Entry 5CIR (X-ray diffraction, 3.00 A resolution); this record covers chains A and E of the 6 polymer chains in the assembly.

# Chain A
Molecule: Tumor necrosis factor ligand superfamily member 10
From: Homo sapiens
UniProt: P50591 (TNF10_HUMAN); residues 114-281 here = UniProt positions 114-281
Sequence (169 residues; each row starts with the number of its first residue):
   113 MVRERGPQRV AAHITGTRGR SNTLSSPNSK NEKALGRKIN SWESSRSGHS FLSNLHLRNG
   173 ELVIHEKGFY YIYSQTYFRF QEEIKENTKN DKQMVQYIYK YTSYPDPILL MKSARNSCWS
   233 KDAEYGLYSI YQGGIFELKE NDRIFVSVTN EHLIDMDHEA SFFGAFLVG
Not modelled in the structure: 113-118, 131-143, 281
Differences from the reference sequence: initiating methionine (113)
Bound ions: Zn2+: Cys230 (shared with 1 residue of chain B; 1 residue of chain D)
UniProt features mapped onto this chain:
  - binding site (Zn(2+)): Cys230

# Chain E
Molecule: Tumor necrosis factor receptor superfamily member 10A
From: Homo sapiens
Notes: fragment: Extracellular domain residues 125-232
UniProt: O00220 (TR10A_HUMAN); residue numbers follow UniProt; this construct covers 125-232
Sequence (108 residues; each row starts with the number of its first residue):
   125 HSPLGELCPP GSHRSERPGA CNRCTEGVGY TNASNNLFAC LPCTACKSDE EERSPCTTTR
   185 NTACQCKPGT FRNDNSAEMC RKCSTGCPRG MVKVKDCTPW SDIECVHK
Not modelled in the structure: 125-128, 231-232
Disulfides: Cys132-Cys145, Cys148-Cys164, Cys167-Cys180, Cys170-Cys188, Cys190-Cys204, Cys207-Cys221, Cys211-Cys229
Differences from the reference sequence: variant Arg141 (His in O00220), Thr209 (Arg in O00220)
UniProt features mapped onto this chain:
  - glycosylation: Asn156 (N-linked (GlcNAc...) asparagine)
What the authors report for this chain:
  - specificity-determining residues: Lys171

# Interface between chain A and chain E
Contacting residue pairs - 31 pairs, chain A then chain E:
  Leu147(A) - Ala201(E)  hydrophobic
  Asn199(A) - Pro212(E)
  Thr200(A) - Ser208(E)
  Lys201(A) - Arg205(E)
  Asp203(A) - Arg205(E)  salt bridge
  Gln205(A) - Asn199(E)
  Gln205(A) - Ser200(E)
  Gln205(A) - Ala201(E)
  Gln205(A) - Glu202(E)  hydrogen bond (side chain-backbone)
  Gln205(A) - Met203(E)  hydrogen bond (side chain-backbone)
  Gln205(A) - Arg205(E)
  Val207(A) - Glu202(E)
  Tyr209(A) - Ala201(E)
  Tyr209(A) - Glu202(E)
  Thr214(A) - Leu161(E)
  Ser215(A) - Asn159(E)
  Ser215(A) - Asn160(E)  hydrogen bond
  Tyr216(A) - Thr155(E)
  Tyr216(A) - Asn156(E)  hydrogen bond (side chain-backbone)
  Tyr216(A) - Ala157(E)
  Tyr216(A) - Asn159(E)
  Tyr216(A) - Leu161(E)  hydrophobic
  Tyr216(A) - Leu165(E)
  Pro217(A) - Ala157(E)  hydrophobic
  Ile220(A) - Leu161(E)  hydrophobic
  Ile220(A) - Leu165(E)  hydrophobic
  Lys224(A) - Glu202(E)  salt bridge
  Lys251(A) - Asn160(E)  hydrogen bond (side chain-backbone)
  Lys251(A) - Phe162(E)
  Thr261(A) - Asn199(E)
  Asn262(A) - Asn199(E)  hydrogen bond (backbone-side chain)
Interface residues without a listed pair, chain A (19 interface residues in all): Ala226, His264
Interface residues without a listed pair, chain E (19 interface residues in all): Ser158, Lys171, Asp198

# In short
Chain A and chain E each contribute 19 residues to their interface; the contacts include 6 hydrogen bonds and
2 salt bridges. Polar contacts include Asp203(A)-Arg205(E), Lys224(A)-Glu202(E) and Gln205(A)-Glu202(E).
UniProt lists Zn2+-binding residue Cys230(A) on chain A. The paper reports the specificity determinant
Lys171(E).
Here chain A is Tumor necrosis factor ligand superfamily member 10 and chain E is Tumor necrosis factor
receptor superfamily member 10A, both from Homo sapiens. Entry 5CIR (Crystal structure of death receptor 4
(DR4; TNFFRSF10A) bound to TRAIL (TNFSF10)) was determined by X-ray diffraction.
